4DMH - chains A and B; structure by X-ray diffraction, 1.90 A resolution.

# Chain A (and B)
Protein: Putative hydrolase
From: Pseudomonas aeruginosa
Notes: fragment: Cif; chain B of this document is another copy of the same molecule, construct and numbering; everything in this record applies to it too
UniProtKB: Q02P97 (Q02P97_PSEAB); numbering as in UniProt (aligned over 25-319)
Sequence (301 residues; numbered 25 to 325; the number before each row is that of its first residue):
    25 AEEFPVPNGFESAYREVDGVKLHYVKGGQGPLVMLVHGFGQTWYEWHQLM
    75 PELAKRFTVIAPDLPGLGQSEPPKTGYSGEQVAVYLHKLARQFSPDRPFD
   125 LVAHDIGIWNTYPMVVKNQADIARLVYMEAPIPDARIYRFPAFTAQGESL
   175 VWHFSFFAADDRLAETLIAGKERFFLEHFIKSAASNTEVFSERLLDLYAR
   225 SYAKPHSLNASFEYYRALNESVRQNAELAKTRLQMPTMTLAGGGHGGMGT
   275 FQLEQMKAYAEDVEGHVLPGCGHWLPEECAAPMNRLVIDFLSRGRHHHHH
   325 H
Disordered / not traced: 322-325 (chain B: 321-325)
Disulfides: C295-C303
Differences from the reference sequence: engineered mutation A207 (His in Q02P97); expression tag (320-325)
From the paper describing this entry:
  - mutagenesis - H207A: decreased catalytic activity on EBH

# Chain A / chain B interface
Contacting residue pairs (68; chain A residue first):
  Y162(A) - P165(B)
  Y162(A) - F167(B)
  Y162(A) - T168(B)
  Y162(A) - A169(B)
  F164(A) - P165(B)
  F164(A) - A166(B)  hydrogen bond (backbone-backbone)
  P165(A) - Y162(B)
  P165(A) - F164(B)
  P165(A) - A166(B)
  A166(A) - F164(B)  hydrogen bond (backbone-backbone)
  A166(A) - P165(B)
  A166(A) - A166(B)
  A166(A) - V175(B)  hydrophobic
  A166(A) - S179(B)  hydrogen bond (backbone-side chain)
  F167(A) - I161(B)  hydrophobic
  F167(A) - Y162(B)
  F167(A) - F178(B)  hydrophobic
  F167(A) - S179(B)
  F167(A) - A182(B)  hydrophobic
  F167(A) - L242(B)  hydrophobic
  F167(A) - N243(B)
  T168(A) - Y162(B)
  T168(A) - N243(B)
  A169(A) - Y162(B)
  A169(A) - N243(B)
  S173(A) - S179(B)
  V175(A) - A166(B)  hydrophobic
  W176(A) - W176(B)  hydrophobic
  W176(A) - S179(B)
  W176(A) - F180(B)  hydrophobic
  F178(A) - F167(B)  hydrophobic
  S179(A) - A166(B)  hydrogen bond (side chain-backbone)
  S179(A) - F167(B)
  S179(A) - G171(B)
  S179(A) - E172(B)
  S179(A) - S173(B)  hydrogen bond (side chain-backbone)
  S179(A) - W176(B)
  F180(A) - W176(B)  hydrophobic
  A182(A) - F167(B)  hydrophobic
  A183(A) - E172(B)
  D184(A) - H202(B)
  D185(A) - F198(B)
  D185(A) - H202(B)  salt bridge
  L187(A) - W176(B)  hydrophobic
  L187(A) - F198(B)  hydrophobic
  L187(A) - F199(B)  hydrophobic
  L187(A) - H202(B)
  T190(A) - K195(B)
  T190(A) - F198(B)
  L191(A) - L191(B)
  L191(A) - K195(B)  hydrogen bond (backbone-side chain)
  L191(A) - F199(B)  hydrophobic
  K195(A) - T190(B)
  K195(A) - L191(B)  hydrogen bond (side chain-backbone)
  K195(A) - K195(B)
  F198(A) - D185(B)
  F198(A) - L187(B)  hydrophobic
  F198(A) - T190(B)
  F199(A) - L191(B)  hydrophobic
  H202(A) - A183(B)
  H202(A) - D184(B)  salt bridge
  H202(A) - D185(B)  salt bridge
  H202(A) - L187(B)
  L242(A) - F167(B)  hydrophobic
  N243(A) - F167(B)
  N243(A) - T168(B)
  N243(A) - A169(B)
  N243(A) - G171(B)
Interface residues without a listed pair, chain A (31 interface residues in all): I161, E172, R186, I192, S206
Interface residues without a listed pair, chain B (33 interface residues in all): Q170, R186, I192, A193

# Summary
31 residues of chain A and 33 residues of chain B are in contact, with 7 hydrogen bonds and 3 salt bridges.
Polar contacts include D185(A)-H202(B), H202(A)-D184(B) and A166(A)-S179(B). From the paper: H207A of chain A
reduces catalytic activity on EBH.
Chain A and chain B are both Putative hydrolase (Pseudomonas aeruginosa); the structure, Crystal structure of
the CFTR inhibitory factor Cif with the H207A mutation, was determined by X-ray diffraction (same publication
as 4YX9, 4DLN, 4DM7, 4DMF and 4DMK).
